7WIG - chains A and B of the 5 polymer chains in the assembly; structure by electron microscopy, 2.70 A resolution.

[Chain A]
Name: Guanine nucleotide-binding protein G(i) subunit alpha-1
Source organism: Homo sapiens
UniProtKB: P63096 (GNAI1_HUMAN); residues 1-354 here = UniProt positions 1-354
Chain sequence (354 residues; numbered 1 to 354; the number before each row is that of its first residue):
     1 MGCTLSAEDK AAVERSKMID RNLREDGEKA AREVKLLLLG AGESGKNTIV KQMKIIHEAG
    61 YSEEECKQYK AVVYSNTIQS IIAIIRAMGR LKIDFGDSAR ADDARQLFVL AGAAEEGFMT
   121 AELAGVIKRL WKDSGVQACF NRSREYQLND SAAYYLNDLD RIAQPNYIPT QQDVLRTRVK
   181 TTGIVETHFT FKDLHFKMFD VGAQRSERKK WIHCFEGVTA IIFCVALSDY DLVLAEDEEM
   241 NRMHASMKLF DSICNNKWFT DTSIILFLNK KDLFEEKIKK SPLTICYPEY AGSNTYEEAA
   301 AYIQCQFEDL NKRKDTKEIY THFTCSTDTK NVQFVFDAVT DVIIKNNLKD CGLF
Unresolved in the structure: 1-2, 55-181
Sequence notes: conflict Asn47 (Ser in P63096), Ala203 (Gly in P63096), Ala245 (Glu in P63096), Ser326 (Ala in P63096)
Swiss-Prot annotation at these positions:
  - region: Lys35 to Lys46, Thr48 (G1 motif), Asp173 to Thr181 (G2 motif), Phe196 to Gly202, Gln204, Arg205 (G3 motif), Ile265 to Asp272 (G4 motif), Thr324, Cys325, Thr327 to Thr329 (G5 motif)
  - binding site (GTP): Glu43 to Lys46, Thr48, Ser151, Leu175 to Thr181, Asp200 to Gly202, Gln204, Asn269 to Asp272
  - binding site (Mg(2+)): Thr181
  - modified residue: Arg178 (ADP-ribosylarginine), Gln204 (Deamidated glutamine), Cys351 (ADP-ribosylcysteine)
  - lipidation: Gly2 (N-myristoyl glycine), Cys3 (S-palmitoyl cysteine)
  - natural variant: Gly40 (G40C: In NEDHISB; G40R: In NEDHISB), Gly45 (G45D: In NEDHISB), Thr48 (T48I: In NEDHISB; T48K: In NEDHISB), Gln52 (Q52P: In NEDHISB), Ser75 (deletion: In NEDHISB; uncertain significance), Gln172 (deletion: In NEDHISB), Asp173 (D173V: In NEDHISB), Glu186 to Phe189 (deletion: In NEDHISB; uncertain significance), Cys224 (C224Y: In NEDHISB), Lys270 (K270N: In NEDHISB; K270R: In NEDHISB), Asp272 (D272G: In NEDHISB), Val332 (V332E: In NEDHISB; uncertain significance)
  - mutagenesis: Gly42 (G42R: Abolishes switch to an activated conformation and dissociation from beta and gamma subunits upon GTP binding. Abolishes interaction with RGS family members), Glu116 (E116L: Enhances interaction (inactive GDP-bound) with RGS14), Gln147 (Q147L: Enhances interaction (inactive GDP-bound) with RGS14)

[Chain B]
Name: Guanine nucleotide-binding protein G(I)/G(S)/G(T) subunit beta-1
Source organism: Rattus norvegicus
UniProtKB: P54311 (GBB1_RAT); residue numbers follow UniProt; this construct covers 2-340
Chain sequence (345 residues; each row starts with the number of its first residue; numbers below 1 keep their minus sign (Met-4 is residue -4)):
    -4 MGSLLQSELD QLRQEAEQLK NQIRDARKAC ADATLSQITN NIDPVGRIQM RTRRTLRGHL
    56 AKIYAMHWGT DSRLLVSASQ DGKLIIWDSY TTNKVHAIPL RSSWVMTCAY APSGNYVACG
   116 GLDNICSIYN LKTREGNVRV SRELAGHTGY LSCCRFLDDN QIVTSSGDTT CALWDIETGQ
   176 QTTTFTGHTG DVMSLSLAPD TRLFVSGACD ASAKLWDVRE GMCRQTFTGH ESDINAICFF
   236 PNGNAFATGS DDATCRLFDL RADQELMTYS HDNIICGITS VSFSKSGRLL LAGYDDFNCN
   296 VWDALKADRA GVLAGHDNRV SCLGVTDDGM AVATGSWDSF LKIWN
Unresolved in the structure: -4 to 1
Sequence notes: initiating methionine (-4); expression tag (-3 to 1)
Swiss-Prot annotation at these positions:
  - modified residue: Ser2 (N-acetylserine), His266 (Phosphohistidine)

[How chain A and chain B interact]
Contacting residue pairs (47):
  Ala12(A) - Asn88(B)
  Val13(A) - Asn88(B)
  Arg15(A) - Val90(B)  hydrogen bond (side chain-backbone)
  Arg15(A) - His91(B)  hydrogen bond
  Ser16(A) - Asn88(B)
  Ser16(A) - Lys89(B)  hydrogen bond (side chain-backbone)
  Ile19(A) - Lys89(B)
  Ile19(A) - Val90(B)
  Ile19(A) - Ala92(B)  hydrophobic
  Asp20(A) - Lys89(B)  salt bridge
  Leu23(A) - Gly53(B)
  Leu23(A) - Leu55(B)
  Leu23(A) - Lys78(B)
  Leu23(A) - Ile80(B)  hydrophobic
  Leu23(A) - Lys89(B)
  Asp26(A) - Lys78(B)  salt bridge
  Gly27(A) - Leu55(B)
  Thr182(A) - Asn119(B)
  Gly183(A) - Leu117(B)
  Gly183(A) - Asn119(B)
  Ile184(A) - Trp99(B)
  Ile184(A) - Leu117(B)  hydrogen bond (backbone-backbone)
  Phe199(A) - Trp99(B)  hydrophobic
  Gln204(A) - Leu117(B)  hydrogen bond (side chain-backbone)
  Gln204(A) - Tyr145(B)
  Ser206(A) - Tyr145(B)
  Ser206(A) - Gly162(B)  hydrogen bond (side chain-backbone)
  Ser206(A) - Asp186(B)
  Glu207(A) - Asp186(B)  hydrogen bond (backbone-side chain)
  Glu207(A) - Cys204(B)  hydrogen bond
  Glu207(A) - Asp228(B)
  Lys210(A) - Tyr145(B)
  Lys210(A) - Met188(B)
  Lys210(A) - Cys204(B)
  Lys210(A) - Asp228(B)  salt bridge
  Lys210(A) - Asn230(B)  hydrogen bond
  Lys210(A) - Asp246(B)  salt bridge
  Trp211(A) - Leu117(B)  hydrophobic
  Trp211(A) - Tyr145(B)
  His213(A) - Lys57(B)  hydrogen bond (backbone-side chain)
  His213(A) - Tyr59(B)  hydrogen bond
  Cys214(A) - Tyr59(B)
  Cys214(A) - Trp99(B)
  Phe215(A) - Trp99(B)  hydrophobic
  Glu216(A) - Lys57(B)  salt bridge
  Trp258(A) - Arg314(B)
  Trp258(A) - Trp332(B)  hydrophobic
Also at the interface, not in a pair above, chain A (24 interface residues in all): Lys209
Also at the interface, not in a pair above, chain B (27 interface residues in all): Gln75, Asp118, Gly144

[Summary]
24 residues of chain A face 27 of chain B across their interface; the contacts include 11 hydrogen bonds and 5
salt bridges. Polar pairs include Asp20(A)-Lys89(B), Asp26(A)-Lys78(B) and Lys210(A)-Asp228(B). From UniProt:
21 GTP-binding residues, Mg2+-binding residue Thr181(A) and 3 mutagenesis sites on chain A.
Here chain A is Guanine nucleotide-binding protein G(i) subunit alpha-1 (Homo sapiens) and chain B is Guanine
nucleotide-binding protein G(I)/G(S)/G(T) subunit beta-1 (Rattus norvegicus). Entry 7WIG (Cryo-EM structure of
the L-054,264-bound human SSTR2-Gi1 complex) was determined by electron microscopy, deposited together with
7WIC.
